PDB entry 8UMP | electron microscopy, 2.92 A resolution | chains A and B

# Chain A
Protein: T33-ml35-redesigned-TPR-domain-fold
Source organism: synthetic construct
Sequence (122 residues; each row starts with the number of its first residue):
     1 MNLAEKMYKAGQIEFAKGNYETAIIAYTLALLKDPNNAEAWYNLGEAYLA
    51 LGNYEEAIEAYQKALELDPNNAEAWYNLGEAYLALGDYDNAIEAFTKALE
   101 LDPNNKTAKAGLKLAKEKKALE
Disordered / not traced: 1, 122

# Chain B
Protein: T33-ml35-redesigned-CutA-fold
Source organism: synthetic construct
Sequence (127 residues; row label = number of the first residue in the row):
    11 MTDLSSLIETADLRLLLTTVPTETEALYLALAAVEKGLAAEVLITPVTRV
    61 RRENGKLVVEDVYRLSFKTTRERLDALVAWLQRRHPLALPECLVLTPIAS
   111 SVAYRDWLRSSLQGGSHHWGGHHHHHH
Disordered / not traced: 11-15, 123-137

# Interface between chain A and chain B
Contacting residue pairs (23):
  Y20(A) - R83(B)
  L49(A) - R93(B)  hydrogen bond (backbone-side chain)
  A50(A) - R93(B)
  G52(A) - R93(B)
  Y54(A) - R93(B)  hydrogen bond
  Y54(A) - R94(B)
  Y76(A) - E45(B)  hydrogen bond
  E80(A) - Y38(B)
  E80(A) - K46(B)  salt bridge
  E80(A) - W90(B)
  L83(A) - R94(B)
  A84(A) - R94(B)
  K106(A) - L41(B)
  T107(A) - Y38(B)
  T107(A) - A42(B)
  T107(A) - E45(B)
  A110(A) - Y38(B)
  A110(A) - L41(B)  hydrophobic
  G111(A) - Y38(B)
  K113(A) - T34(B)
  L114(A) - Y38(B)  hydrophobic
  E117(A) - T34(B)  hydrogen bond
  K118(A) - E35(B)  salt bridge
Interface residues without a listed pair, chain A (20 interface residues in all): L51, N77, F95
Interface residues without a listed pair, chain B (13 interface residues in all): T32, P96

# In short
20 residues of chain A and 13 residues of chain B are in contact, with 4 hydrogen bonds and 2 salt bridges.
Among the polar pairs are E80(A)-K46(B), K118(A)-E35(B) and L49(A)-R93(B).
Here chain A is T33-ml35-redesigned-TPR-domain-fold and chain B is T33-ml35-redesigned-CutA-fold, both from
synthetic construct. Entry 8UMP (T33-ml35 - Designed Tetrahedral Protein Cage Using Machine Learning
Algorithms) was determined by electron microscopy, deposited together with 8UF0, 8UI2, 8UJA, 8UKM, 8UMR and
8UN1.
